Entry 6L5P (X-ray diffraction, 2.60 A resolution); this record covers chain A.

Chain A:
Molecule: GgCGT
From: Glycyrrhiza glabra
Sequence (474 residues; numbered -1 to 472; the number before each row is that of its first residue; numbers below 1 keep their minus sign (Gly-1 is residue -1)):
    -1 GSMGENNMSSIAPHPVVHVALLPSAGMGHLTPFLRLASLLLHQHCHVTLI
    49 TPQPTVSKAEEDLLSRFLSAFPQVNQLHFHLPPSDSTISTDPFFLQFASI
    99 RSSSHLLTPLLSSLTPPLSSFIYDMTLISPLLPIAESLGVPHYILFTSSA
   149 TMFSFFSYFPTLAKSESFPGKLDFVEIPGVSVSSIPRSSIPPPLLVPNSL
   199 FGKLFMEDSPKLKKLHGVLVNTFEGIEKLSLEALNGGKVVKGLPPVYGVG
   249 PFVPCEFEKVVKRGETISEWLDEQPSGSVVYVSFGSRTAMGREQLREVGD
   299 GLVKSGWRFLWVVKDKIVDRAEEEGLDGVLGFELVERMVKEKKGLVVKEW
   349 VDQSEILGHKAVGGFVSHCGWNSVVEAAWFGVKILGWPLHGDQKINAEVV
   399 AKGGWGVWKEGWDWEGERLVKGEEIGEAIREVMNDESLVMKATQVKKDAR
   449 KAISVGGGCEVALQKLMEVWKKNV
Unresolved in the structure: -1 to 15, 82-89, 315-324, 470-472
Residues lining bound ligands: uridine-5'-diphosphate-glucose (UPG): Met25, Gly26, His27, Thr29, Arg33, Thr145, Ser146, Ser281, Gly283, Ser284, Arg285, Val310, Lys312, Glu347, Trp348, Val349, Gln351, His366, Gly368, Trp369, Asn370, Ser371, Glu374, His388, Asp390, Gln391, Asn394

Overview:
Ligands of chain A: uridine-5'-diphosphate-glucose.
Chain A is GgCGT (Glycyrrhiza glabra); the structure, crystal structure of GgCGT in complex with UDP-Glu, was
determined by X-ray diffraction, deposited together with 6L5Q, 6L5R, 6L5S and 6L7H.
